9CL5 - chains Ab and Ac of the 12 polymer chains in the assembly; structure by electron microscopy, 2.48 A resolution.

== Chain Ab (and Ac) ==
Name: Methane monooxygenase/ammonia monooxygenase subunit B
From: Methylocystis sp. ATCC 49242
Notes: chain Ac of this document is another copy of the same molecule, construct and numbering; everything in this record applies to it too
Reference sequence: A0A431PQN7 (A0A431PQN7_9HYPH); the construct has insertions or renumbered stretches relative to UniProt, so the offset changes along the chain: 29-353 = UniProt 29-353; 355-416 = UniProt 354-415
Sequence (388 residues; each row starts with the number of its first residue):
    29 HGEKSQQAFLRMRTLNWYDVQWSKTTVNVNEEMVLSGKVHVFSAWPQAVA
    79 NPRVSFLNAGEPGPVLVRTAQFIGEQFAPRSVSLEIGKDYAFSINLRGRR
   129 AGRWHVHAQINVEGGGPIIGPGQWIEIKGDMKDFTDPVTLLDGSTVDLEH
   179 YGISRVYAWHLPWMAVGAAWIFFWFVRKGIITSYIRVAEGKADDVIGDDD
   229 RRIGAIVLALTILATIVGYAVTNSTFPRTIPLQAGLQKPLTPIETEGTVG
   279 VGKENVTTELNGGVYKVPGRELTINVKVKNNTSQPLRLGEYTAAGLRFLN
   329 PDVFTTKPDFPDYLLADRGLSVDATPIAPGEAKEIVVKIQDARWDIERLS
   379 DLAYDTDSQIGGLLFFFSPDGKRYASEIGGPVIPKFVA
Differences from the reference sequence: conflict Gln49 (Ala in A0A431PQN7), Glu60 (Asp in A0A431PQN7), Phe200 (Leu in A0A431PQN7), Val204 (Ile in A0A431PQN7), Thr210 (Ala in A0A431PQN7), Arg214 (Lys in A0A431PQN7), Lys219 (Arg in A0A431PQN7), Ala220 (Pro in A0A431PQN7), Val277 (Ala in A0A431PQN7), Asn283 (Gln in A0A431PQN7), Asn309 (Gly in A0A431PQN7), Leu314 (Val in A0A431PQN7), Asp330 (Ser in A0A431PQN7), Thr334 (Ser in A0A431PQN7), Val350 (Asn in A0A431PQN7), Ala352 (Asp in A0A431PQN7), Ala360 (Ser359 in A0A431PQN7), Ser396 (Thr395 in A0A431PQN7), Tyr402 (Phe401 in A0A431PQN7), Ser404 (Ala403 in A0A431PQN7); insertion (354)
Ion coordination: Cu ion: His29, His133, His135

== Chain Ab / chain Ac interface ==
Contacting residue pairs (15; chain Ab residue first):
  Gln75(Ab) - Gly263(Ac)
  Gln75(Ab) - Leu264(Ac)  hydrogen bond (side chain-backbone)
  Ala381(Ab) - Pro259(Ac)
  Tyr382(Ab) - Pro259(Ac)
  Asp383(Ab) - Pro259(Ac)
  Asp383(Ab) - Gln261(Ac)
  Thr384(Ab) - Pro259(Ac)
  Thr384(Ab) - Leu260(Ac)
  Thr384(Ab) - Gln261(Ac)
  Thr384(Ab) - Ala262(Ac)  hydrogen bond (backbone-backbone)
  Asp385(Ab) - Arg108(Ac)  salt bridge
  Asp385(Ab) - Gln261(Ac)
  Ser386(Ab) - Gln261(Ac)  hydrogen bond (backbone-side chain)
  Pro412(Ab) - Leu169(Ac)
  Phe414(Ab) - Arg256(Ac)
Interface residues without a listed pair, chain Ab (11 interface residues in all): Ala72, Ile411
Interface residues without a listed pair, chain Ac (11 interface residues in all): Ile258, Lys266

== Overview ==
The chain Ab/chain Ac interface involves 11 residues from each chain; the contacts include 3 hydrogen bonds
and 1 salt bridge. Polar pairs include Asp385(Ab)-Arg108(Ac), Gln75(Ab)-Leu264(Ac) and Ser386(Ab)-Gln261(Ac).
His29(Ab), His133(Ab) and His135(Ab) form the Cu ion site.
Chain Ab and chain Ac are both Methane monooxygenase/ammonia monooxygenase subunit B (Methylocystis sp. ATCC
49242); the structure, particulate methane monooxygenase in native membranes, was determined by electron
microscopy (same publication as 9CL1, 9CL2, 9CL3, 9CL4 and 9CL6).
